PDB entry 2GAZ | X-ray diffraction, 2.61 A resolution | chains A and B

# Chain A
Protein: T-cell surface glycoprotein CD1d1
Source organism: Mus musculus
Notes: fragment: extracellular domain, residues 19-297
UniProt: P11609 (CD1D1_MOUSE); residues 1-279 here correspond to UniProt positions 19-297 (UniProt number = residue number + 18)
Sequence (285 residues; row label = number of the first residue in the row):
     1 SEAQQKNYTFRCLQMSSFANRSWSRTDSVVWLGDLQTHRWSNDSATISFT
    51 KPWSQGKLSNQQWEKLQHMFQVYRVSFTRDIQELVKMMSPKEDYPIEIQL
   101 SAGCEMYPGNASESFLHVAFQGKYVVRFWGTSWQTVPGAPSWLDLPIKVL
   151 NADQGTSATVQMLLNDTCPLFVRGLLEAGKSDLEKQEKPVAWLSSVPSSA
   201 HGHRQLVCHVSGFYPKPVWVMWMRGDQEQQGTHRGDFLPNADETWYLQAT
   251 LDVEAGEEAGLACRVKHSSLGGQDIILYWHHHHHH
Unresolved in the structure: 1-6, 89-92, 280-285
Sequence notes: expression tag (280-285)
Disulfide bonds: Cys104-Cys168, Cys208-Cys263
Covalent attachments: N-acetylglucosamine (NAG) linked to Asn20, Asn42, Asn165
Small-molecule neighbours: XPX ((2R)-3-[(hydroxy{[(2R,3R,5S,6R)-3,4,5-trihydroxy-2,6-bis(alpha-D-mannopyranosyloxy)cyclohexyl]oxy}phosphoryl)oxy]propan e-1,2-diyl dihexadecanoate): Phe10, Cys12, Val30, His38, Trp63, Leu66, Met69, Phe70, Val72, Tyr73, Ser76, Phe77, Arg79, Asp80, Ile81, Leu84, Val85, Ile96, Ile98, Ala102, Gly103, Leu116, Val118, Phe120, Val126, Trp133, Trp142, Leu143, Leu150, Asp153, Gly155, Thr156, Thr159, Val160, Leu163, Leu164, Cys168, Phe171
UniProt features mapped onto this chain:
  - binding site (a D-galactosylceramide): Asp80, Asp153 to Thr156
  - glycosylation (N-linked (GlcNAc...) asparagine): Asn7, Asn20, Asn42, Asn110, Asn165

# Chain B
Protein: beta-2-microglobulin
Source organism: Mus musculus
Sequence (99 residues; each row starts with the number of its first residue):
     1 IQKTPQIQVYSRHPPENGKPNILNCYVTQFHPPHIEIQMLKNGKKIPKVE
    51 MSDMSFSKDWSFYILAHTEFTPTETDTYACRVKHASMAEPKTVYWDRDM
Unresolved in the structure: 1
Disulfide bonds: Cys25-Cys80

# Chain A / chain B interface
Pairs across the interface - 60 pairs, chain A then chain B:
  Arg11(A) - Phe56(B)  hydrogen bond (side chain-backbone)
  Arg11(A) - Tyr63(B)
  Leu13(A) - Ser55(B)
  Leu13(A) - Phe56(B)
  Gln14(A) - Phe56(B)
  Met15(A) - Met54(B)
  Met15(A) - Phe56(B)  hydrophobic
  Met15(A) - Phe62(B)  hydrophobic
  Ser17(A) - His34(B)  hydrogen bond
  Val29(A) - Asp53(B)
  Val29(A) - Met54(B)
  Val29(A) - Ser55(B)
  Trp31(A) - Ser55(B)  hydrogen bond
  Trp31(A) - Tyr63(B)
  Gln36(A) - Asp53(B)  hydrogen bond
  Arg39(A) - Asp53(B)  salt bridge
  Glu97(A) - Pro32(B)
  Glu97(A) - Pro33(B)
  Glu97(A) - His34(B)  salt bridge
  Gln99(A) - His31(B)
  Gln99(A) - Phe56(B)
  Gln99(A) - Trp60(B)  hydrogen bond (side chain-backbone)
  Gln99(A) - Phe62(B)
  Leu100(A) - Phe56(B)
  His117(A) - Trp60(B)
  Ala119(A) - Trp60(B)  hydrophobic
  Gln121(A) - His31(B)
  Gly122(A) - Lys3(B)  hydrogen bond (backbone-side chain)
  Gly122(A) - His31(B)
  Gly122(A) - Trp60(B)
  Tyr124(A) - Trp60(B)
  Val190(A) - Pro14(B)  hydrophobic
  Trp192(A) - Pro14(B)  hydrophobic
  Trp192(A) - Pro15(B)
  Ser194(A) - Arg97(B)
  Ser194(A) - Asp98(B)  hydrogen bond (side chain-backbone)
  Ser195(A) - Asp98(B)
  Val207(A) - Asp98(B)
  Val207(A) - Met99(B)
  His209(A) - Arg97(B)
  His209(A) - Met99(B)  hydrogen bond (side chain-backbone)
  Ser211(A) - Arg12(B)  hydrogen bond (side chain-backbone)
  Gly212(A) - Arg12(B)
  Leu238(A) - Gln8(B)
  Leu238(A) - Tyr10(B)
  Leu238(A) - Tyr26(B)  hydrophobic
  Pro239(A) - Tyr10(B)  hydrogen bond (backbone-side chain)
  Pro239(A) - Tyr26(B)
  Pro239(A) - Leu65(B)
  Asn240(A) - Tyr10(B)
  Asn240(A) - Arg12(B)
  Asn240(A) - Asn24(B)  hydrogen bond
  Asn240(A) - Leu65(B)
  Ala241(A) - Leu65(B)
  Ala241(A) - His67(B)
  Asp242(A) - Arg12(B)  salt bridge
  Thr244(A) - Arg12(B)
  Tyr246(A) - Tyr10(B)  hydrophobic
  Tyr246(A) - Ser11(B)
  Gln248(A) - Met99(B)  hydrogen bond (side chain-backbone)
Also at the interface, not in a pair above, chain A (36 interface residues in all): Ser101, Val118, Val196
Also at the interface, not in a pair above, chain B (28 interface residues in all): His13, Ser57, Lys58

# Summary
36 residues of chain A face 28 of chain B across their interface; the contacts include 12 hydrogen bonds and 3
salt bridges. Polar contacts include Arg39(A)-Asp53(B), Glu97(A)-His34(B) and Asp242(A)-Arg12(B). Chain A
binds compound XPX. N-acetylglucosamine is covalently linked to Asn20(A), Asn42(A) and Asn165(A).
Here chain A is T-cell surface glycoprotein CD1d1 and chain B is beta-2-microglobulin, both from Mus musculus.
Entry 2GAZ (Mycobacterial lipoglycan presentation by CD1d) was determined by X-ray diffraction.
